Entry 9IJM (electron microscopy, 3.32 A resolution); this record covers chains A and G of the 7 polymer chains in the assembly.

== Chain A ==
Molecule: PomB
From: Vibrio alginolyticus
UniProtKB: O06874 (O06874_VIBAL); numbering as in UniProt (aligned over 1-315)
Chain sequence (321 residues; each row starts with the number of its first residue):
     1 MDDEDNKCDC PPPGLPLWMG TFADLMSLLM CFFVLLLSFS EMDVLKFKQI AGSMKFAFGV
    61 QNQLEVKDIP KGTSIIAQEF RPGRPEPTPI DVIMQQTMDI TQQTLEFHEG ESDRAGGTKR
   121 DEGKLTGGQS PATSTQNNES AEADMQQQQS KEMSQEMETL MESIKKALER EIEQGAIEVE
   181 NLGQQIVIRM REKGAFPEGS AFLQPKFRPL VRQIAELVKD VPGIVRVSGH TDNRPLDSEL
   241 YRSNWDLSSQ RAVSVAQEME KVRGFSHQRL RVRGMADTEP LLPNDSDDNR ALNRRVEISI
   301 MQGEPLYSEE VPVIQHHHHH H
Disordered / not traced: 1-13, 60-321
Differences from the reference sequence: expression tag (316-321)
Residues lining bound ligands: phenamil (A1L2K): L15, W18, M19, F22
Reported in the primary citation:
  - binding site for phenamil: L15, L17, W18, M19, G20, F22, D24
  - specificity-determining residues: L35 (by similarity / conservation)

== Chain G ==
Molecule: Chemotaxis protein PomA
From: Vibrio alginolyticus
UniProtKB: O06873 (POMA_VIBAL); residue numbers follow UniProt; this construct covers 1-253
Chain sequence (253 residues; each row starts with the number of its first residue):
     1 MDLATLLGLI GGFAFVIMAM VLGGSIGMFV DVTSILIVVG GSIFVVLMKF TMGQFFGATK
    61 IAGKAFMFKA DEPEDLIAKI VEMADAARKG GFLALEEMEI NNTFMQKGID LLVDGHDADV
   121 VRAALKKDIA LTDERHTQGT GVFRAFGDVA PAMGMIGTLV GLVAMLSNMD DPKAIGPAMA
   181 VALLTTLYGA ILSNMVFFPI ADKLSLRRDQ ETLNRRLIMD GVLAIQDGQN PRVIDSYLKN
   241 YLNEGKRALE IDE
Disordered / not traced: 1-26, 88-99, 252-253
Reported in the primary citation:
  - binding site for phenamil: D148, M155, L159, T186, A190
  - specificity-determining residues: M165, M179 (by similarity / conservation)

== How chain A and chain G interact ==
Residue-residue contacts (9; chain A residue first):
  M30(A) with L162(G), hydrophobic
  C31(A) with T158(G); M179(G)
  V34(A) with M165(G), hydrophobic; L166(G), hydrophobic; M169(G)
  L35(A) with M179(G), hydrophobic
  L37(A) with M169(G), hydrophobic
  S38(A) with I175(G)
Also at the interface, not in a pair above, chain A (8 interface residues in all): L28, F32
Also at the interface, not in a pair above, chain G (9 interface residues in all): A182, L183

== In short ==
8 residues of chain A face 9 of chain G across their interface. Ligands of chain A: phenamil. From the paper:
a binding site for phenamil at L15(A), L17(A) and D148(G) among others; specificity determinants L35(A) and
M165(G) among others.
Here chain A is PomB and chain G is Chemotaxis protein PomA, both from Vibrio alginolyticus. Entry 9IJM
(Bacterial flagellar sodium-driven stator PomA5PomB2 with 100 mM NaCl and 0.1 mM phenamil) was determined by
electron microscopy (same publication as 8ZYV, 8ZYW, 8ZYZ and 8ZZ0).
